7PKC - chains A and B of the 4 polymer chains in the assembly; structure by X-ray diffraction, 1.50 A resolution.

== Chain A (and B) ==
Protein: Putative NADP-dependent glyceraldehyde-3-phosphate dehydrogenase
Organism: Streptococcus pyogenes M49 591
Notes: chain B of this document is another copy of the same molecule, construct and numbering; everything in this record applies to it too
UniProtKB: A0A7G1J7Q1 (A0A7G1J7Q1_STRPY); numbering as in UniProt (aligned over 1-475)
Chain sequence (496 residues; each row starts with the number of its first residue; numbers below 1 keep their minus sign (Ala-20 is residue -20)):
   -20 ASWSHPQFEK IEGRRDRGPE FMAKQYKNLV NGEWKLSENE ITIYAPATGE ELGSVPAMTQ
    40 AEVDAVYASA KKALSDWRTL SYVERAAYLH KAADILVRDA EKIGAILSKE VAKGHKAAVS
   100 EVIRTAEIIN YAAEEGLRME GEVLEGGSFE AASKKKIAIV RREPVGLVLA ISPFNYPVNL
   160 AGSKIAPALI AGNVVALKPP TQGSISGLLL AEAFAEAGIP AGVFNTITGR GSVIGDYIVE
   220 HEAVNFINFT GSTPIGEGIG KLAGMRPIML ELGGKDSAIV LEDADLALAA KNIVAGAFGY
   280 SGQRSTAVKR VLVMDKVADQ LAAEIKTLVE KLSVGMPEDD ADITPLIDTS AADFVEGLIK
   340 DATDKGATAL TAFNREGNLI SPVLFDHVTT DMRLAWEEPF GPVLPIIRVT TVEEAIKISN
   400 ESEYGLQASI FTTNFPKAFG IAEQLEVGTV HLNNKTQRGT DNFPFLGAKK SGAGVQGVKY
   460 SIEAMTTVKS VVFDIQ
Disordered / not traced: -20 to 1
Differences from the reference sequence: expression tag (-20 to 0); conflict Thr58 (Ala in A0A7G1J7Q1), Ala170 (Ser in A0A7G1J7Q1), Ala266 (Val in A0A7G1J7Q1); engineered mutation Ser284 (Cys in A0A7G1J7Q1)
Reported in the primary citation:
  - catalytic residues: Glu250 (citing earlier work)
  - conformationally variable residues (side-chain flip): Arg437, Gly438 to Thr439
  - specificity-determining residues: Lys177, Thr180, Arg209 (proposed by the authors, not directly observed)

== Interface between chain A and chain B ==
Residue-residue contacts (120):
  Glu106(A) with Phe128(B)
  Ile107(A) with Phe128(B), hydrophobic
  Tyr110(A) with Ser127(B); Phe128(B), hydrophobic
  Glu121(A) with Lys458(B), salt bridge; Tyr459(B), hydrogen bond
  Leu123(A) with Asn441(B); Phe442(B); Pro443(B); Tyr459(B)
  Glu124(A) with Asn441(B), hydrogen bond (backbone-side chain); Phe442(B)
  Gly125(A) with Thr439(B); Phe442(B)
  Ser127(A) with Tyr110(B); Asn441(B)
  Phe128(A) with Glu106(B); Ile107(B), hydrophobic; Tyr110(B), hydrophobic; Thr439(B); Asp440(B); Asn441(B)
  Glu129(A) with Thr439(B)
  Ser132(A) with Thr439(B)
  Lys135(A) with Asn433(B); Gln436(B); Phe442(B)
  Ala137(A) with Phe442(B), hydrophobic
  Ile138(A) with Phe418(B), hydrophobic
  Val139(A) with Pro443(B), hydrophobic
  Arg140(A) with Phe418(B); Glu422(B), salt bridge
  Glu142(A) with Glu422(B)
  Glu236(A) with Met244(B)
  Gly239(A) with Gly243(B)
  Lys240(A) with Lys240(B)
  Gly243(A) with Gly239(B)
  Met244(A) with Glu236(B); Leu249(B), hydrophobic; Leu251(B), hydrophobic; Lys448(B); Lys449(B); Gly451(B); Ala452(B)
  Leu249(A) with Met244(B), hydrophobic
  Leu251(A) with Met244(B), hydrophobic
  Phe414(A) with Phe472(B), hydrophobic
  Phe418(A) with Ile138(B), hydrophobic; Arg140(B); Val470(B), hydrophobic
  Ala421(A) with Lys468(B), hydrogen bond (backbone-side chain); Val470(B), hydrophobic
  Glu422(A) with Arg57(B); Arg140(B), salt bridge; Glu142(B); Lys468(B), hydrogen bond (backbone-side chain)
  Leu424(A) with Lys468(B), hydrogen bond (backbone-side chain)
  Val426(A) with Lys468(B)
  Gly427(A) with Val467(B); Lys468(B); Ser469(B), hydrogen bond (backbone-backbone)
  Thr428(A) with Ser469(B); Val471(B)
  Val429(A) with Ser469(B), hydrogen bond (backbone-backbone); Val470(B); Val471(B), hydrogen bond (backbone-backbone)
  His430(A) with Val471(B)
  Leu431(A) with Val470(B), hydrophobic; Val471(B), hydrogen bond (backbone-backbone)
  Asn433(A) with Lys135(B); Asp473(B)
  Gln436(A) with Lys135(B)
  Thr439(A) with Gly125(B); Phe128(B); Glu129(B); Ser132(B)
  Asp440(A) with Phe128(B)
  Asn441(A) with Leu123(B); Glu124(B), hydrogen bond (side chain-backbone); Ser127(B); Phe128(B)
  Phe442(A) with Leu123(B), hydrophobic; Glu124(B); Gly125(B); Lys135(B); Ala137(B), hydrophobic
  Pro443(A) with Leu123(B); Val139(B), hydrophobic; Ser469(B)
  Leu445(A) with Thr466(B); Val467(B)
  Lys448(A) with Met244(B)
  Ala452(A) with Met244(B)
  Lys458(A) with Glu121(B), salt bridge
  Tyr459(A) with Glu121(B), hydrogen bond; Leu123(B)
  Thr466(A) with Leu445(B)
  Val467(A) with Gly427(B); Leu445(B)
  Lys468(A) with Ala421(B), hydrogen bond (side chain-backbone); Glu422(B), hydrogen bond (side chain-backbone); Leu424(B), hydrogen bond (side chain-backbone); Val426(B); Gly427(B)
  Ser469(A) with Gly427(B), hydrogen bond (backbone-backbone); Thr428(B); Val429(B), hydrogen bond (backbone-backbone); Pro443(B)
  Val470(A) with Phe418(B), hydrophobic; Ala421(B), hydrophobic; Val429(B); Leu431(B), hydrophobic
  Val471(A) with Thr428(B); Val429(B), hydrogen bond (backbone-backbone); His430(B); Leu431(B), hydrogen bond (backbone-backbone); Phe442(B), hydrophobic
  Phe472(A) with Phe414(B), hydrophobic; Leu431(B), hydrophobic
  Asp473(A) with Asn433(B), hydrogen bond
Also at the interface, not in a pair above, chain A (60 interface residues in all): Ile136, Ile247, Gln423, Lys449, Gly451
Also at the interface, not in a pair above, chain B (62 interface residues in all): Ile136, Gly235, Ile247, Gln423

== In short ==
60 residues of chain A and 62 residues of chain B are in contact, with 19 hydrogen bonds and 4 salt bridges.
Polar pairs include Glu121(A)-Lys458(B), Arg140(A)-Glu422(B) and Glu121(A)-Tyr459(B). From the paper: the
catalytic residue Glu250(A); specificity determinants Lys177(A), Thr180(A) and Arg209(A).
Both chains are Putative NADP-dependent glyceraldehyde-3-phosphate dehydrogenase (Streptococcus pyogenes M49
591). Entry 7PKC (Streptococcus pyogenes Apo-GapN C284S variant) was determined by X-ray diffraction together
with 7PKJ from the same study.
